5CZO - chains A and C; structure by X-ray diffraction, 2.89 A resolution.

[Chain A]
Protein: Casein kinase I homolog HRR25
Organism: Saccharomyces cerevisiae (strain ATCC 204508 / S288c)
Notes: EC 2.7.11.1
Reference sequence: P29295 (HRR25_YEAST); numbering as in UniProt (aligned over 1-394)
Amino-acid sequence (395 residues; numbered 0 to 394; the number before each row is that of its first residue; numbering starts at 0):
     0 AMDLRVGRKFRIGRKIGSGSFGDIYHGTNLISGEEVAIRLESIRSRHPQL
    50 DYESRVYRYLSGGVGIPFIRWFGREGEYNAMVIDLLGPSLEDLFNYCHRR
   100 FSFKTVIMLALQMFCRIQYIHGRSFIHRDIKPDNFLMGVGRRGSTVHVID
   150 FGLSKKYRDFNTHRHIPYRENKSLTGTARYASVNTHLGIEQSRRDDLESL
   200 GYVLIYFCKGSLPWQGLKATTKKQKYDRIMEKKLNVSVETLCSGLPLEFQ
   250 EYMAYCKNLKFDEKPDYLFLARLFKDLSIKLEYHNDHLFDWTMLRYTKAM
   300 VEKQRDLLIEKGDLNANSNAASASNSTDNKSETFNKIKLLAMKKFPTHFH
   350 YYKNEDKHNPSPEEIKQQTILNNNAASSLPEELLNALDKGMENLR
Unresolved in the structure: 174-175, 312-325, 390-394
Modified positions: Lys-8, Lys-154, Lys-155, Lys-231, Lys-256, Lys-263, Lys-337, Lys-352, Lys-365 (N-dimethyl-lysine; MLY)
Sequence notes: expression tag (0); engineered mutation Arg-38 (Lys in P29295)
Curated features (UniProtKB/Swiss-Prot):
  - active site: Asp-128 (Proton acceptor)
  - binding site (ATP): Ile-15 to Ile-23
  - modified residue: Ser-143 (Phosphoserine)
What the authors report for this chain:
  - mutagenesis - K38R: abolished catalytic activity (proposed by the authors, not directly observed)

[Chain C]
Protein: Monopolin complex subunit MAM1
Organism: Saccharomyces cerevisiae (strain ATCC 204508 / S288c)
Reference sequence: P40065 (MAM1_YEAST); residue numbers follow UniProt; this construct covers 87-191
Amino-acid sequence (105 residues; numbered 87 to 191; the number before each row is that of its first residue):
    87 EATECLTRSNLKKLQEKIFDRELNDIACDHCLCSTENRRDIKYSRLWFLF
   137 ELEMSENWNENLRLSCYNKYVYSAIDESWKMENILLKEQEKHYEYFPIGQ
   187 LLIPN
Unresolved in the structure: 87-90
Modified positions: Lys-155 (N-dimethyl-lysine; MLY); Lys-166 (N-dimethyl-lysine; MLY)
Ion coordination: Zn2+: Cys-114, His-116, Cys-119, Cys-152
What the authors report for this chain:
  - Zn2+ coordination: Cys-114, His-116, Cys-119, Cys-152
  - mutagenesis - R131A: unchanged binding to Casein kinase I homolog HRR25 (chain A)
  - mutagenesis - R131A: unchanged catalytic activity

[Interface between chain A and chain C]
Residue-residue contacts (103; chain A residue first):
  Met-1(A) / Lys-99(C)
  Met-1(A) / Leu-100(C)
  Met-1(A) / Lys-103(C)
  Met-1(A) / Ile-161(C)  hydrophobic
  Leu-3(A) / Cys-91(C)
  Leu-3(A) / Leu-92(C)  hydrophobic
  Leu-3(A) / Asn-96(C)
  Leu-3(A) / Leu-97(C)
  Leu-3(A) / Leu-100(C)  hydrophobic
  Arg-10(A) / Asp-162(C)  salt bridge
  Arg-10(A) / Trp-165(C)
  Ile-11(A) / Leu-92(C)  hydrophobic
  Ile-11(A) / Leu-97(C)  hydrophobic
  Ile-11(A) / Leu-100(C)
  Ile-11(A) / Trp-165(C)
  Gly-12(A) / Gln-101(C)  hydrogen bond (backbone-side chain)
  Gly-12(A) / Ile-104(C)
  Gly-12(A) / Tyr-158(C)
  Gly-12(A) / Trp-165(C)
  Arg-13(A) / Gln-101(C)
  Arg-13(A) / Ile-104(C)
  Arg-13(A) / Phe-105(C)
  Arg-13(A) / Glu-108(C)  salt bridge
  Arg-13(A) / Ser-130(C)
  Arg-13(A) / Phe-134(C)
  Arg-13(A) / Tyr-153(C)  hydrogen bond
  Arg-13(A) / Tyr-158(C)  hydrogen bond (backbone-side chain)
  Lys-14(A) / Gln-101(C)  hydrogen bond (backbone-side chain)
  Ile-15(A) / Arg-131(C)  hydrogen bond (backbone-side chain)
  Ile-15(A) / Phe-134(C)  hydrophobic
  Gly-16(A) / Arg-131(C)
  Tyr-24(A) / Gln-101(C)
  His-25(A) / Phe-134(C)
  His-25(A) / Tyr-158(C)  hydrogen bond
  Thr-27(A) / Trp-165(C)  hydrogen bond
  Thr-27(A) / Lys-166(C)  hydrogen bond (side chain-backbone)
  Leu-29(A) / Lys-166(C)
  Ile-30(A) / Lys-166(C)
  Gly-32(A) / Met-167(C)
  Gly-32(A) / Glu-168(C)  hydrogen bond (backbone-backbone)
  Glu-33(A) / Glu-168(C)
  Glu-34(A) / Arg-149(C)  salt bridge
  Glu-34(A) / Ile-170(C)
  Leu-39(A) / Leu-97(C)  hydrophobic
  Val-63(A) / His-178(C)
  Glu-74(A) / Leu-92(C)
  Tyr-77(A) / Arg-94(C)
  Leu-84(A) / Leu-135(C)  hydrophobic
  Leu-85(A) / Leu-135(C)
  Pro-87(A) / Leu-135(C)
  Pro-87(A) / Phe-136(C)  hydrophobic
  Asp-91(A) / Arg-131(C)  salt bridge
  Asp-91(A) / Leu-132(C)
  Leu-92(A) / Leu-132(C)  hydrophobic
  Asn-94(A) / Tyr-129(C)
  Tyr-95(A) / Leu-132(C)  hydrophobic
  Tyr-95(A) / Phe-136(C)
  Tyr-95(A) / Glu-137(C)  hydrogen bond
  Gln-111(A) / Glu-180(C)
  Val-138(A) / Glu-139(C)
  Val-138(A) / Arg-149(C)
  Gly-139(A) / Glu-139(C)  hydrogen bond (backbone-side chain)
  Gly-139(A) / Ile-170(C)
  Gly-139(A) / Phe-182(C)
  Arg-140(A) / Leu-171(C)  hydrogen bond (side chain-backbone)
  Arg-140(A) / Lys-173(C)  hydrogen bond (side chain-backbone)
  Arg-140(A) / Glu-174(C)
  Arg-140(A) / Gln-175(C)
  Arg-140(A) / Phe-182(C)
  Arg-140(A) / Ile-184(C)
  Arg-141(A) / Glu-176(C)  salt bridge
  Arg-141(A) / Tyr-179(C)  hydrogen bond
  Gly-142(A) / Phe-182(C)
  Ser-143(A) / Glu-180(C)
  Ser-143(A) / Tyr-181(C)  hydrogen bond (side chain-backbone)
  Ser-143(A) / Phe-182(C)
  Thr-144(A) / Tyr-179(C)
  Thr-144(A) / Glu-180(C)  hydrogen bond (side chain-backbone)
  His-146(A) / Tyr-179(C)
  His-286(A) / Glu-180(C)  salt bridge
  His-286(A) / Tyr-181(C)
  Trp-290(A) / Phe-136(C)
  Thr-291(A) / Gln-186(C)
  Arg-294(A) / Phe-136(C)  hydrogen bond (side chain-backbone)
  Arg-294(A) / Glu-139(C)
  Arg-294(A) / Met-140(C)
  Arg-294(A) / Gln-186(C)  hydrogen bond
  Arg-294(A) / Leu-187(C)
  Tyr-295(A) / Gly-185(C)
  Tyr-295(A) / Gln-186(C)
  Tyr-295(A) / Leu-188(C)
  Tyr-295(A) / Pro-190(C)
  Lys-297(A) / Asn-123(C)  hydrogen bond
  Lys-297(A) / Glu-137(C)  salt bridge
  Ala-298(A) / Met-140(C)  hydrophobic
  Lys-302(A) / Glu-142(C)  salt bridge
  Lys-302(A) / Ile-189(C)
  Lys-302(A) / Pro-190(C)
  Lys-302(A) / Asn-191(C)
  Asp-305(A) / Asp-115(C)
  Leu-306(A) / Asn-191(C)
  Lys-329(A) / Arg-125(C)  hydrogen bond (side chain-backbone)
  Lys-329(A) / Asp-126(C)
Interface residues without a listed pair, chain A (57 interface residues in all): Asp-2, Val-5, Ser-31, Gly-75, Glu-76, Gly-86, Asp-285, Met-299, Glu-301
Interface residues without a listed pair, chain C (58 interface residues in all): Thr-93, Cys-117, Pro-183
The authors on this interface:
  - hot spots on chain C (mutagenesis) - L92A, L97A, L100A, Q101A, I104A, E108A, R149A, Y153A, Y158A, W165A: decreased binding to Casein kinase I homolog HRR25 (chain A)

[Overview]
57 residues of chain A face 58 of chain C across their interface; the contacts include 20 hydrogen bonds and 8
salt bridges. Among the polar pairs are Arg-10(A)/Asp-162(C), Arg-13(A)/Glu-108(C) and Glu-34(A)/Arg-149(C).
The paper reports that L92A, L97A and L100A of chain C, among others, reduce binding to Casein kinase I
homolog HRR25 (chain A); Zn2+ coordination by Cys-114(C), His-116(C) and Cys-119(C) among others; 12
substitutions were tested in all.
Chain A is Casein kinase I homolog HRR25 and chain C is Monopolin complex subunit MAM1, both from
Saccharomyces cerevisiae (strain ATCC 204508 / S288c); the structure, Structure of S. cerevisiae Hrr25:Mam1
complex, form 2, was determined by X-ray diffraction, deposited together with 5CYZ, 4XH0, 4XHG, 4XHH and 4XHL.
